Entry 7RL4 (electron microscopy, 2.86 A resolution); this record covers chains B and P of the 20 polymer chains in the assembly.

== Chain B (and P) ==
Protein: Major prion protein
From: Homo sapiens
Notes: chain P of this document is another copy of the same molecule, construct and numbering; everything in this record applies to it too
UniProtKB: P04156 (PRIO_HUMAN); residues 23-144 here = UniProt positions 23-144
Chain sequence (126 residues; each row starts with the number of its first residue):
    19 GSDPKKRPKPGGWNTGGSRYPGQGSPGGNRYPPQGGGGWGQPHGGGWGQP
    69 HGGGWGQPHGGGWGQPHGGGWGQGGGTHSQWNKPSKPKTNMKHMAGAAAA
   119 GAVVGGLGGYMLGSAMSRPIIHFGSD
Unresolved in the structure: 19-107, 142-144
Construct notes: expression tag (19-22)
UniProt features mapped onto this chain:
  - region: Lys23 to Tyr38 (Interaction with ADGRG6)
  - binding site (Cu(2+)): His61, Gly62, Gly63, His69, Gly70, Gly71, His77, Gly78, Gly79, His85, Gly86, Gly87
From the paper describing this entry:
  - self-association interface (contacts with another copy of this molecule); pairs are residue here / residue on that copy: Ile139-Met112
  - specificity-determining residues: Ile139 (proposed by the authors, not directly observed)

== How chain B and chain P interact ==
Pairs across the interface (6):
  Leu130(B) - Ser132(P)
  Leu130(B) - Met134(P)  hydrophobic
  Gly131(B) - Ser132(P)  hydrogen bond (backbone-side chain)
  Ser132(B) - Leu130(P)
  Ser132(B) - Gly131(P)  hydrogen bond (side chain-backbone)
  Met134(B) - Leu130(P)  hydrophobic
Interface residues without a listed pair, chain B (5 interface residues in all): Tyr128
Interface residues without a listed pair, chain P (5 interface residues in all): Tyr128

== Overview ==
Chain B and chain P each contribute 5 residues to their interface, with 2 hydrogen bonds. The hydrogen-bonded
pair is Gly131(B)-Ser132(P). UniProt lists 12 Cu2+-binding residues on chain B. The paper reports the
specificity determinant Ile139(B); a self-association interface involving Ile139(B).
Both chains are Major prion protein (Homo sapiens). Entry 7RL4 (Cryo-EM structure of human PrP23-144 amyloid
fibrils) was determined by electron microscopy together with 8DJA from the same study.
